Entry 6EHQ (X-ray diffraction, 2.20 A resolution); this record covers chains S and M of the 4 polymer chains in the assembly.

== Chain S ==
Molecule: Hydrogenase-2 small chain
From: Escherichia coli
Notes: EC 1.12.99.6
UniProt: P69741 (MBHT_ECOLI); residues 1-293 here correspond to UniProt positions 38-330 (UniProt number = residue number + 37)
Amino-acid sequence (300 residues; row label = number of the first residue in the row; numbering starts at 0):
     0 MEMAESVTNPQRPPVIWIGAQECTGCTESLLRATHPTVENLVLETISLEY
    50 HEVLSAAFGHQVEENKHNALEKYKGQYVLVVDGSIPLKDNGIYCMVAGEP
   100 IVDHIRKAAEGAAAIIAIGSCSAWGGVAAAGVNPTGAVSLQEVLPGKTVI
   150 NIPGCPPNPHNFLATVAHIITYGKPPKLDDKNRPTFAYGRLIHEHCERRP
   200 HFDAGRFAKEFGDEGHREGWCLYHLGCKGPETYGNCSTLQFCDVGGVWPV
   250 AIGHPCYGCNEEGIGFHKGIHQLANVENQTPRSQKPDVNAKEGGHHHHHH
Disordered / not traced: 0-9, 277-299
Differences from the reference sequence: initiating methionine (0); expression tag (294-299)
Bound ions: 4Fe-4S cluster Fe site 1: Cys-22, Cys-25, Asp-81, Cys-120, Cys-154; 4Fe-4S cluster Fe site 2: His-192, Cys-195, Cys-220, Cys-226; 3Fe-4S cluster Fe: Cys-235, Cys-255, Cys-258
Small-molecule neighbours:
  - 3Fe-4S cluster (F3S): Thr-231, Cys-235, Phe-240, Trp-247, Pro-248, Cys-255, Tyr-256, Gly-257, Cys-258, Asn-259
  - 4Fe-4S cluster (SF4), molecule 1: Glu-21, Cys-22, Thr-23, Gly-24, Cys-25, Asp-81, Gly-82, Gly-118, Ser-119, Cys-120, Val-126, Gly-153, Cys-154, Pro-155
  - 4Fe-4S cluster (SF4), molecule 2: Ile-191, His-192, Cys-195, Arg-197, Arg-198, Phe-201, Cys-220, Leu-221, Tyr-222, Cys-226, Gly-228, Pro-229, Val-249
Swiss-Prot annotation at these positions:
  - binding site ([4Fe-4S] cluster): Cys-22, Cys-25, Cys-120, Cys-154, His-192, Cys-195, Cys-220, Cys-226
  - binding site ([3Fe-4S] cluster): Cys-235, Cys-255, Cys-258
What the authors report for this chain:
  - 4Fe-4S cluster coordination: Cys-25, His-192, Cys-195, Cys-220
  - 3Fe-4S cluster coordination: Cys-235, Cys-255, Cys-258
  - conformationally variable residues (side-chain flip): Asp-81

== Chain M ==
Molecule: Hydrogenase-2 large chain
From: Escherichia coli (strain K12)
Notes: EC 1.12.99.6
UniProt: P0ACE0 (MBHM_ECOLI); numbering as in UniProt (aligned over 1-552)
Amino-acid sequence (552 residues; row label = number of the first residue in the row):
     1 MSQRITIDPVTRIEGHLRIDCEIENGVVSKAWASGTMWRGMEEIVKNRDP
    51 RDAWMIVQRICGVCTTTHALSSVRAAESALNIDVPVNAQYIRNIILAAHT
   101 THDHIVHFYQLSALDWVDITSALQADPTKASEMLKGVSTWHLNSPEEFTK
   151 VQNKIKDLVASGQLGIFANGYWGHPAMKLPPEVNLIAVAHYLQALECQRD
   201 ANRVVALLGGKTPHIQNLAVGGVANPINLDGLGVLNLERLMYIKSFIDKL
   251 SDFVEQVYKVDTAVIAAFYPEWLTRGKGAVNYLSVPEFPTDSKNGSFLFP
   301 GGYIENADLSSYRPITSHSDEYLIKGIQESAKHSWYKDEAPQAPWEGTTI
   351 PAYDGWSDDGKYSWVKSPTFYGKTVEVGPLANMLVKLAAGRESTQNKLNE
   401 IVAIYQKLTGNTLEVAQLHSTLGRIIGRTVHCCELQDILQNQYSALITNI
   451 GKGDHTTFVKPNIPATGEFKGVGFLEAPRGMLSHWMVIKDGIISNYQAVV
   501 PSTWNSGPRNFNDDVGPYEQSLVGTPVADPNKPLEVVRTIHSFDPCMACA
   551 VH
Disordered / not traced: 1
Bound ions: Mg2+: Glu-42, Ala-498; Ni2+: Cys-61, Cys-64, Cys-546, Cys-549; carbonmonoxide-(dicyano) iron Fe: Cys-64, Cys-549
Small-molecule neighbours: carbonmonoxide-(dicyano) iron (FCO): Cys-64, Thr-67, His-68, Ala-477, Pro-478, Arg-479, Leu-482, Val-500, Pro-501, Ser-502, Cys-546, Cys-549
Swiss-Prot annotation at these positions:
  - binding site (Ni(2+)): Cys-61, Cys-64, Cys-546, Cys-549
  - site: His-552 (Cleavage)
What the authors report for this chain:
  - post-translational modification sites: Cys-546
  - catalytic residues: Glu-14 (citing earlier work)

== Chain S / chain M interface ==
Pairs across the interface (30; chain S residue first):
  Thr-33(S) with Tyr-242(M); Ser-245(M)
  His-34(S) with Glu-238(M), salt bridge; Met-241(M); Tyr-242(M); Ser-245(M)
  Pro-35(S) with Met-241(M)
  His-159(S) with Glu-238(M)
  Ala-163(S) with Leu-237(M); Glu-238(M); Met-241(M), hydrophobic
  Ala-166(S) with Met-241(M), hydrophobic
  His-167(S) with Leu-237(M)
  Tyr-171(S) with Leu-229(M), hydrophobic; Ile-447(M), hydrogen bond (side chain-backbone); Gly-451(M)
  Pro-175(S) with Asp-230(M)
  Lys-176(S) with Asp-230(M), salt bridge
  Thr-184(S) with Asp-230(M), hydrogen bond (side chain-backbone)
  Phe-185(S) with Leu-229(M); Asp-230(M), hydrogen bond (backbone-backbone); Gly-231(M); Leu-232(M)
  Ala-186(S) with Leu-232(M)
  Gly-233(S) with Leu-232(M)
  Asn-234(S) with Leu-232(M)
  Thr-237(S) with Leu-232(M)
  Leu-238(S) with Glu-238(M); Arg-239(M)
  Asp-242(S) with Tyr-242(M), hydrogen bond (backbone-side chain)
Also at the interface, not in a pair above, chain S (24 interface residues in all): Leu-162, Thr-170, Tyr-187, Gly-188, Arg-189, His-194
Also at the interface, not in a pair above, chain M (13 interface residues in all): Asn-236

== Summary ==
The interface between chain S and chain M involves 24 residues on one side and 13 on the other; the contacts
include 4 hydrogen bonds and 2 salt bridges. Polar pairs include His-34(S)/Glu-238(M), Lys-176(S)/Asp-230(M)
and Tyr-171(S)/Ile-447(M). From the paper: the catalytic residue Glu-14(M); 4Fe-4S cluster coordination by
Cys-25(S), His-192(S) and Cys-195(S) among others.
Here chain S is Hydrogenase-2 small chain (Escherichia coli) and chain M is Hydrogenase-2 large chain
(Escherichia coli (strain K12)). Entry 6EHQ (E. coli Hydrogenase-2 (as isolated form)) was determined by X-ray
diffraction, deposited together with 6EHS and 6EN9.
